PDB entry 8YDK | X-ray diffraction, 2.10 A resolution | chain A

== Chain A ==
Molecule: Fusion glycoprotein F2, F1
Source organism: Human respiratory syncytial virus A
Amino-acid sequence (249 residues; numbered 26 to 274; the number before each row is that of its first residue):
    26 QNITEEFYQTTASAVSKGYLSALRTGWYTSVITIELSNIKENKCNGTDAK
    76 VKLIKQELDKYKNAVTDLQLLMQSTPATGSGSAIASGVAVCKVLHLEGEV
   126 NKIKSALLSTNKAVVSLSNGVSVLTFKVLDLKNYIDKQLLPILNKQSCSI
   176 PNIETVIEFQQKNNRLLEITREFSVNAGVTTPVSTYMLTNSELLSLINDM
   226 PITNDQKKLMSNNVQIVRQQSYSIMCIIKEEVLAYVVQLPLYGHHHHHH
Not modelled in the structure: 101-103, 269-274
Disulfide bonds: C69-C173, C116-C251

== Overview ==
Chain A is Fusion glycoprotein F2, F1 (Human respiratory syncytial virus A); the structure, Crystal structure
of a novel design for RSV F protein in pre-fusion state, was determined by X-ray diffraction (same publication
as 8YDL).
